1D3U - chains C and B of the 4 polymer chains in the assembly; structure by X-ray diffraction, 2.40 A resolution.

[Chain C]
Molecule: DNA 24-mer: bre+tata-box
Sequence (24 nucleotides; row label = number of the first residue in the row):
  1401 AGAGTAAAGTTTAAATACTTATAT

[Chain B]
Molecule: Transcription initiation factor iib
Source organism: Pyrococcus woesei
Notes: fragment: c-terminal core, residues 62-261
Reference sequence: P61999 (TF2B_PYRWO); residues 1100-1300 here correspond to UniProt positions 61-261 (UniProt number = residue number - 1039)
Amino-acid sequence (201 residues; numbered 1100 to 1300; the number before each row is that of its first residue):
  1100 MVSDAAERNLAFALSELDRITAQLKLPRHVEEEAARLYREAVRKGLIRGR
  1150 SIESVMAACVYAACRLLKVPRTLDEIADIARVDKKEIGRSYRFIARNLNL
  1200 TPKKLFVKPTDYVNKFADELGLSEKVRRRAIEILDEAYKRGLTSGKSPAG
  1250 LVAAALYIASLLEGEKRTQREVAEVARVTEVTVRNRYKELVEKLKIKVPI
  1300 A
Construct notes: engineered mutation Met1100 (Arg61 in P61999)

[How chain C and chain B interact]
Contacting residue pairs - 21 pairs, chain C then chain B:
  DA1401(C) - Lys1265(B)  phosphate contact
  DA1401(C) - Ala1300(B)  phosphate contact
  DG1402(C) - Tyr1256(B)  hydrogen bond to the phosphate
  DG1402(C) - Lys1265(B)  salt bridge to the phosphate
  DG1402(C) - Thr1267(B)  phosphate contact
  DG1402(C) - Gln1268(B)  hydrogen bond to the phosphate
  DG1402(C) - Arg1283(B)  sugar contact
  DG1402(C) - Ala1300(B)  phosphate contact
  DA1403(C) - Gln1268(B)  hydrogen bond to the phosphate
  DA1403(C) - Arg1283(B)  phosphate contact
  DA1403(C) - Tyr1286(B)  phosphate contact
  DG1404(C) - Arg1283(B)  hydrogen bond to the base
  DG1404(C) - Lys1287(B)  salt bridge to the phosphate
  DT1405(C) - Val1280(B)  base contact
  DT1410(C) - Lys1184(B)  salt bridge to the phosphate
  DT1411(C) - Lys1184(B)  phosphate contact
  DT1411(C) - Arg1188(B)  salt bridge to the phosphate
  DT1411(C) - Arg1191(B)  salt bridge to the phosphate
  DA1423(C) - Asn1108(B)  phosphate contact
  DA1423(C) - Arg1147(B)  hydrogen bond to the phosphate
  DT1424(C) - Arg1147(B)  salt bridge to the phosphate
Also at the interface, not in a pair above, chain B (15 interface residues in all): Arg1269

[Summary]
9 residues of chain C face 15 of chain B across their interface, with 5 hydrogen bonds and 6 salt bridges.
Polar contacts include DG1404(C)-Arg1283(B), DG1402(C)-Tyr1256(B) and DG1402(C)-Gln1268(B).
Chain C is DNA 24-mer: bre+tata-box and chain B is Transcription initiation factor iib (Pyrococcus woesei);
the structure, Tata-binding protein/transcription factor (ii)b/bre+tata-box complex from pyrococcus woesei,
was determined by X-ray diffraction.
